Entry 9C5C (electron microscopy, 3.60 A resolution); this record covers chains D and M of the 4 polymer chains in the assembly.

# Chain D
Name: AP-3 complex subunit delta-1
Organism: Homo sapiens
UniProt: O14617 (AP3D1_HUMAN); residues 18-605 here = UniProt positions 18-605
Chain sequence (588 residues; row label = number of the first residue in the row):
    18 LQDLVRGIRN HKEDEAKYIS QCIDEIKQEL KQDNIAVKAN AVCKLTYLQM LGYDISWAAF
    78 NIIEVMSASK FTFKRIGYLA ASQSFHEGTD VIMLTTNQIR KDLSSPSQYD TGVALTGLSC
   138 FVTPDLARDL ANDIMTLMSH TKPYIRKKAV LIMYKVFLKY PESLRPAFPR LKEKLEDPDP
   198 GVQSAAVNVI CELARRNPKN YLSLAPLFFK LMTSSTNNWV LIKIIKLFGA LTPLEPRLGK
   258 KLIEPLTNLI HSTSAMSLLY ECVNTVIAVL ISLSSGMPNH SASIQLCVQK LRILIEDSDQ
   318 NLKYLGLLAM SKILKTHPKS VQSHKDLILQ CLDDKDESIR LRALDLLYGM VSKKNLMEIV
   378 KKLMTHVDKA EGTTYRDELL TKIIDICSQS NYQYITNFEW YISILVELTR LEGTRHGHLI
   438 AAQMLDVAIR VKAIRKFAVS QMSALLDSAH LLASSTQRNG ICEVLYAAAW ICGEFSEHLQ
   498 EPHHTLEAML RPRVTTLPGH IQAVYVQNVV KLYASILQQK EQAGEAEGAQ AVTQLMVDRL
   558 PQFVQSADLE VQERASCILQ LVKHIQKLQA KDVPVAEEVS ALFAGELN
Not modelled in the structure: 602-605

# Chain M
Name: AP-3 complex subunit mu-1
Organism: Homo sapiens
UniProt: Q9Y2T2 (AP3M1_HUMAN); residue numbers follow UniProt; this construct covers 1-124
Chain sequence (124 residues; each row starts with the number of its first residue):
     1 MIHSLFLINC SGDIFLEKHW KSVVSQSVCD YFFEAQEKAA DVENVPPVIS TPHHYLISIY
    61 RDKLFFVSVI QTEVPPLFVI EFLHRVADTF QDYFGECSEA AIKDNVVIVY ELLEEMLDNG
   121 FPLA

# Interface between chain D and chain M
Pairs across the interface (9; chain D residue first):
  K29(D) with D104(M), salt bridge
  E388(D) with S27(M), hydrogen bond
  G389(D) with S27(M); D30(M)
  T390(D) with D30(M), hydrogen bond (backbone-side chain); Y31(M)
  R393(D) with Y31(M)
  E429(D) with P52(M)
  R432(D) with E34(M), salt bridge
Also at the interface, not in a pair above, chain D (8 interface residues in all): T391
Also at the interface, not in a pair above, chain M (7 interface residues in all): S25

# In short
Chain D and chain M form an interface of 8 and 7 residues respectively, with 2 hydrogen bonds and 2 salt
bridges. Among the polar pairs are K29(D)-D104(M), R432(D)-E34(M) and E388(D)-S27(M).
Chain D is AP-3 complex subunit delta-1 and chain M is AP-3 complex subunit mu-1, both from Homo sapiens; the
structure, Structure of Human Adaptor Protein Complex AP-3 in the Apo State, was determined by electron
microscopy, deposited together with 9C58, 9C59, 9C5A and 9C5B.
